9E1Q - chains E and I of the 11 polymer chains in the assembly; structure by electron microscopy, 3.10 A resolution.

# Chain E
Name: Histone H3.2
From: Xenopus laevis
Reference sequence: P84233 (H32_XENLA); residues 0-135 here correspond to UniProt positions 1-136 (UniProt number = residue number + 1)
Sequence (136 residues; row label = number of the first residue in the row; numbering starts at 0):
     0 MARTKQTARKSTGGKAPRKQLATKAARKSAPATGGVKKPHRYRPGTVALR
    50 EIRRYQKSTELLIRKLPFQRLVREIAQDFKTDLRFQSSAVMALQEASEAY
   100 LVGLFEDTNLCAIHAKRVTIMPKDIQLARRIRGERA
Unresolved in the structure: 0-37, 134-135
Curated features (UniProtKB/Swiss-Prot):
  - modified residue: Arg2 (Asymmetric dimethylarginine), Thr3 (Phosphothreonine), Lys4 (Allysine), Gln5 (5-glutamyl dopamine), Thr6 (Phosphothreonine), Arg8 (Citrulline), Lys9 (N6,N6,N6-trimethyllysine), Ser10 (ADP-ribosylserine), Thr11 (Phosphothreonine), Lys14 (N6-(2-hydroxyisobutyryl)lysine), Arg17 (Asymmetric dimethylarginine), Lys18 (N6-(2-hydroxyisobutyryl)lysine), Lys23 (N6-(2-hydroxyisobutyryl)lysine), Arg26 (Citrulline), Lys27 (N6,N6,N6-trimethyllysine), Ser28 (ADP-ribosylserine), Lys36 (N6,N6,N6-trimethyllysine), Lys37 (N6-methyllysine), Tyr41 (Phosphotyrosine), Lys56 (N6,N6,N6-trimethyllysine) and 8 more in UniProt
  - lipidation: Cys110 (S-palmitoyl cysteine)

# Chain I
Molecule: 152-nt DNA strand
From: Homo sapiens
Sequence (152 nucleotides; row label = number of the first residue in the row; numbers below 1 keep their minus sign (DG-75 is residue -75)):
   -75 GCACAGGATGTATATATCTGACACGTGCCTGGAGACTAGGGAGTAATCCC
   -25 CTTGGCGGTTAAAACGCGGGGGACAGCGCGTACGTGCGTTTAAGCGGTGC
    25 TAGAGCTGTCTACGACCAATTGAGCGGCCTCGGCACCGGGATTCTCCAGG
    75 GC

# Chain E / chain I interface
Contacting residue pairs (21; chain E residue first):
  Arg40(E) with DG-8(I), base contact
  Tyr41(E) with DC70(I), phosphate contact
  Arg42(E) with DG-5(I), salt bridge to the phosphate; DC71(I), hydrogen bond to the phosphate; DA72(I), salt bridge to the phosphate
  Pro43(E) with DG-5(I), sugar contact
  Thr45(E) with DC71(I), hydrogen bond to the phosphate
  Arg63(E) with DA-14(I), sugar contact
  Arg72(E) with DT-23(I), salt bridge to the phosphate
  Arg83(E) with DT-23(I), phosphate contact
  Phe84(E) with DT-24(I), phosphate contact; DT-23(I), hydrogen bond to the phosphate
  Gln85(E) with DT-24(I), phosphate contact
  Arg116(E) with DA-3(I), phosphate contact; DC-2(I), phosphate contact
  Val117(E) with DG-4(I), phosphate contact; DA-3(I), hydrogen bond to the phosphate
  Thr118(E) with DG-4(I), phosphate contact; DA-3(I), hydrogen bond to the phosphate
  Met120(E) with DA-3(I), phosphate contact; DC-2(I), phosphate contact
Interface residues without a listed pair, chain E (17 interface residues in all): His39, Ser86, Lys115
Interface residues without a listed pair, chain I (12 interface residues in all): DA-13

# Summary
17 residues of chain E and 12 residues of chain I are in contact; the contacts include 5 hydrogen bonds and 3
salt bridges. Polar pairs include Arg42(E)-DC71(I), Thr45(E)-DC71(I) and Phe84(E)-DT-23(I).
Here chain E is Histone H3.2 (Xenopus laevis) and chain I is a 152-nt DNA strand (Homo sapiens). Entry 9E1Q
(Snf2h bound nucleosome complex - ClassB3) was determined by electron microscopy, deposited together with
9E1L, 9E1M, 9E1N, 9E1O, 9E1P, 9E1R and 4 further entries.
